6DOD - chains A and C of the 4 polymer chains in the assembly; structure by X-ray diffraction, 1.53 A resolution.

[Chain A]
Molecule: Ribonuclease H
From: Bacillus halodurans
Notes: EC 3.1.26.4; fragment: Catalytic Domain
Reference sequence: Q9KEI9 (RNH1_BACHD); residue numbers follow UniProt; this construct covers 59-196
Chain sequence (142 residues; numbered 55 to 196; the number before each row is that of its first residue):
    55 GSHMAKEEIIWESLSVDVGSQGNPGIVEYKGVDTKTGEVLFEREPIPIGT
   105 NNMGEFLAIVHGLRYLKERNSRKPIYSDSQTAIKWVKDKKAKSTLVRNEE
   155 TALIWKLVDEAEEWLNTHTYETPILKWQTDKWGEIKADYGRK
Unresolved in the structure: 55-60
Differences from the reference sequence: expression tag (55-58)
Metal / ion sites: Mg2+ site 1: Asp71, Asp192 (shared with 1 residue of chain b); Mg2+ site 2: Asp71, Glu109, Asp132 (shared with 1 residue of chain B; 1 residue of chain b); K+ site 1: Asp132 (shared with 1 residue of chain B; 1 residue of chain b); K+ site 2: Asp192 (shared with 1 residue of chain b)
Curated features (UniProtKB/Swiss-Prot):
  - binding site (Mg(2+)): Asp71, Glu109, Asp132, Asp192
Reported in the primary citation:
  - catalytic residues: Lys196 (proposed by the authors, not directly observed)

[Chain C]
Molecule: 6-nt DNA strand
Sequence (6 nucleotides; each row starts with the number of its first residue):
     1 CGATGT
Metal / ion sites: K+ near DG5 (its only coordinating residue here)

[Interface between chain A and chain C]
Contacting residue pairs - 21 pairs, chain A then chain C:
  Asn77(A) with DA3(C), hydrogen bond to the base; DT4(C), hydrogen bond to the sugar
  Pro78(A) with DA3(C), phosphate contact; DT4(C), phosphate contact
  Thr104(A) with DT4(C), phosphate contact; DG5(C), hydrogen bond to the phosphate
  Asn105(A) with DT4(C), hydrogen bond to the base
  Asn106(A) with DT4(C), hydrogen bond to the base; DG5(C), hydrogen bond to the sugar
  Met107(A) with DG5(C), phosphate contact
  Gln134(A) with DG5(C), base contact; DT6(C), base contact
  Thr135(A) with DG5(C), sugar contact
  Lys138(A) with DT6(C), phosphate contact
  Trp139(A) with DG5(C), phosphate contact; DT6(C), hydrogen bond to the phosphate
  Lys146(A) with DG5(C), sugar contact; DT6(C), salt bridge to the phosphate
  Ser147(A) with DG5(C), hydrogen bond to the phosphate
  Thr148(A) with DG5(C), hydrogen bond to the phosphate
  Leu149(A) with DG5(C), phosphate contact
Also at the interface, not in a pair above, chain C (5 interface residues in all): DG2

[Summary]
14 residues of chain A face 5 of chain C across their interface; the contacts include 9 hydrogen bonds and 1
salt bridge. Polar pairs include Asn77(A)-DA3(C), Asn105(A)-DT4(C) and Asn106(A)-DT4(C). Asp71(A) and
Asp192(A) coordinate Mg2+ site 1. From UniProt: 4 Mg2+-binding residues on chain A. From the paper: the
catalytic residue Lys196(A).
Here chain A is Ribonuclease H (Bacillus halodurans) and chain C is a 6-nt DNA strand. Entry 6DOD (Crystal
Structure of Bacillus Halodurans Ribonuclease H1 in Complex with an RNA/DNA Hybrid: Reaction in 2 ...) was
determined by X-ray diffraction, deposited together with 6DMN, 6DMV, 6DO8, 6DO9, 6DOA, 6DOB and 46 further
entries.
